2PMD - chain A; structure by X-ray diffraction, 2.65 A resolution.

Chain A:
Name: Translation initiation factor 2 gamma subunit
Source organism: Sulfolobus solfataricus
UniProt: Q980A5 (IF2G_SULSO); numbering as in UniProt (aligned over 1-415)
Sequence (415 residues; each row starts with the number of its first residue):
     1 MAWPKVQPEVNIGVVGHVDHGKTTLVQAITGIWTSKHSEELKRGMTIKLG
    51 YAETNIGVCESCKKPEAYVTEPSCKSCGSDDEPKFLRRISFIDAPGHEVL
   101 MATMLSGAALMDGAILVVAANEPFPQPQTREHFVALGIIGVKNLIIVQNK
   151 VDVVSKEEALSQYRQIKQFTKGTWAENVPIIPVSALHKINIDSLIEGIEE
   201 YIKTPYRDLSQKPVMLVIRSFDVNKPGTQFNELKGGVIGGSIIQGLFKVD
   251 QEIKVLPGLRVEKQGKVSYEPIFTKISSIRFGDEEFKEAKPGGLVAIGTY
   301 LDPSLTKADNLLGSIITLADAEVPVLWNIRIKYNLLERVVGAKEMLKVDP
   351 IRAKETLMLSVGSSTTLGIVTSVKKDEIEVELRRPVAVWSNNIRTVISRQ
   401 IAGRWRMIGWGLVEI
Unresolved in the structure: 1
Disulfides: Cys59-Cys74, Cys62-Cys77
Ligand contacts:
  - GDP (guanosine-5'-diphosphate): Gly16, His17, Val18, Asp19, His20, Gly21, Lys22, Thr23, Thr24, Gly96, His97, Asn149, Lys150, Asp152, Val153, Val183, Ser184, Ala185, Leu186, His187
  - GMP-PNP (GNP; phosphoaminophosphonic acid-guanylate ester): Glu40, Lys42, Arg43, Gly44, Met45, Phe221, Asp222, Val223, Asn224, Lys225, Ser278, Ile279, Arg280, Gly282, Glu285, Ala296, Ile297, Gly298, Lys307
  - pyrophosphate (PPV), molecule 1: Val153, Leu186, His187
  - pyrophosphate (PPV), molecule 2: Glu252, Thr274, Lys275, Tyr300
  - pyrophosphate (PPV), molecule 3: Gly258, Leu259, Arg260, Tyr269, Asn310, Arg384
Swiss-Prot annotation at these positions:
  - region: Gly16 to Thr23 (G1), Gly44 to Lys48 (G2), Asp93 to Gly96 (G3), Asn149 to Asp152 (G4), Ser184 to Leu186 (G5)
  - binding site (GTP): Asp19 to Thr24, Asn149 to Asp152, Ser184 to Leu186
  - binding site (Mg(2+)): Asp19, Thr23, Gly44, Thr46
  - binding site (Zn(2+)): Cys59, Cys62, Cys74, Cys77
  - mutagenesis: Asp19 (D19A: Reduces GTP hydrolysis 8.5-fold. Completely aboloshes GTPase activity; when associated with A-97), His97 (H97A: Reduces GTP hydrolysis 17.5-fold. Completely aboloshes GTPase activity; when associated with A-19)
From the paper describing this entry:
  - binding site for GDP: Gly16 to Thr23, Asn149 to Asp152, Val153, Ser184 to His187
  - contacts within the chain: His20-Asn149 (hydrogen bond), Lys22-Ala94 (hydrogen bond)
  - conformationally variable residues (loop rearrangement): His17 to Lys22, Asp93 to His97
  - binding site for GMP-PNP: Glu40 to Met45, Asp222, Arg280

Overview:
Chain A binds GDP, GMP-PNP and 3 copies of pyrophosphate. UniProt lists 13 GTP-binding residues, 4
Mg2+-binding residues, 4 Zn2+-binding residues and 2 mutagenesis sites. The paper reports a binding site for
GDP at Gly16, Asn149 and Val153 among others; a binding site for GMP-PNP at Glu40, Asp222 and Arg280.
Chain A is Translation initiation factor 2 gamma subunit (Sulfolobus solfataricus); the structure, The
structures of aIF2gamma subunit from the archaeon Sulfolobus solfataricus in the GDP-bound form, was
determined by X-ray diffraction, deposited together with 2PLF.
